PDB entry 8J60 | electron microscopy, 3.39 A resolution | chains B and D of the 4 polymer chains in the assembly

# Chain B
Protein: Polynucleotide 5'-hydroxyl-kinase GRC3
Source organism: Cyberlindnera jadinii
UniProtKB: A0A0H5C3P3 (A0A0H5C3P3_CYBJN); numbering as in UniProt (aligned over 1-610)
Sequence (610 residues; each row starts with the number of its first residue):
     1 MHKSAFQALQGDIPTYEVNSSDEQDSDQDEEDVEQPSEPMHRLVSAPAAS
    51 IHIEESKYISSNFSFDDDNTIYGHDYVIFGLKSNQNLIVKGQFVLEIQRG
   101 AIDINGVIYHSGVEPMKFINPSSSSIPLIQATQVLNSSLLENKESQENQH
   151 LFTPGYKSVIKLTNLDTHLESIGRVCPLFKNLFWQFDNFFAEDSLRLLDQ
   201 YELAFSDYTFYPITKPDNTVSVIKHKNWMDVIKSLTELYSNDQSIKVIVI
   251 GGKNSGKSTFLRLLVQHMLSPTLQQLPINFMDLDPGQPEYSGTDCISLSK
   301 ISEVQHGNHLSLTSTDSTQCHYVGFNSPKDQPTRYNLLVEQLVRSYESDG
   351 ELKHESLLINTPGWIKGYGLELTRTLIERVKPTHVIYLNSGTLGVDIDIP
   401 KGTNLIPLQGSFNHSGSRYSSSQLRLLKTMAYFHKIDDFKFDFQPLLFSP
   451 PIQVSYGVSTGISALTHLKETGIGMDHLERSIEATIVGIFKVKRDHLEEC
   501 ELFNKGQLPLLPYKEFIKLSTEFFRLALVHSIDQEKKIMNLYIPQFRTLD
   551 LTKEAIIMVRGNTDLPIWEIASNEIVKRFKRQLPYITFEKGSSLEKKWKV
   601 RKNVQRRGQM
Unresolved in the structure: 1-59, 133, 144-150, 188-202, 352, 392-393, 412-416, 501, 590-610
Disulfide bonds: Cys-295/Cys-320

# Chain D
Protein: LAS1 protein
Source organism: Cyberlindnera jadinii
UniProtKB: A0A0H5CBH3 (A0A0H5CBH3_CYBJN); residues 1-421 here = UniProt positions 1-421
Sequence (421 residues; numbered 1 to 421; the number before each row is that of its first residue):
     1 MNSHPRLTPWKSSDEVVYLKGLFFPADREQISRDELYRQYEEAISLVEMY
    51 SSRTRVSHILQSTAHLFSALMMLESFEGGLDDTVRLTASMTIIRFVNGLL
   101 DPNQQSQFAIPLHLLAKKIDLPSLFVEFRHSATHDALPSLEMCKTCVDRA
   151 IDWVWDHYWDGVLSIVEPQVETDDLEESLIKELKDLFKQYRRIRRQNITK
   201 LYKFGDSTPEGKEYWTCIAGIKDHADMANFYNVMIERIVSNKLKWEHLRA
   251 LFEPMMNHFIHLKGWDFPLGLIDSMLSKNYEYSKFRGIDDTERAYLNDQE
   301 FKCAQKWIRWLAIEQIDRYDDVLVSKMIDTLGKTNHELNVELLEKLQSRF
   351 SADPVIKDKIQAKLTLIQRLSTDTKTKRMNNLEDIMSDLESLKKRAKVTP
   401 TLHIKSFESHPNWTPKPFGVI
Unresolved in the structure: 1-4, 78, 104-111, 163-421

# Interface between chain B and chain D
Pairs across the interface (39; chain B residue first):
  Glu-470(B) / Glu-48(D)
  Gly-472(B) / Glu-48(D)
  Ile-473(B) / Glu-48(D)  hydrogen bond (backbone-side chain)
  Ile-473(B) / Met-49(D)  hydrophobic
  Gly-474(B) / Ser-45(D)
  His-477(B) / Ser-45(D)  hydrogen bond
  His-477(B) / Leu-46(D)
  His-477(B) / Met-49(D)
  Arg-480(B) / Leu-46(D)
  Arg-480(B) / Met-49(D)
  Arg-480(B) / Tyr-50(D)
  Arg-480(B) / Arg-53(D)  hydrogen bond (backbone-side chain)
  Ser-481(B) / Met-49(D)
  Ser-481(B) / Ser-52(D)
  Ser-481(B) / Arg-53(D)  hydrogen bond (backbone-side chain)
  Glu-483(B) / Lys-11(D)  salt bridge
  Glu-483(B) / Arg-53(D)  hydrogen bond (backbone-side chain)
  Ala-484(B) / Arg-53(D)
  Thr-485(B) / Arg-53(D)
  Arg-560(B) / Ser-52(D)  hydrogen bond (side chain-backbone)
  Arg-560(B) / Arg-53(D)  hydrogen bond (side chain-backbone)
  Ile-567(B) / Pro-5(D)
  Ile-570(B) / Leu-7(D)  hydrophobic
  Ala-571(B) / Pro-5(D)  hydrophobic
  Leu-583(B) / Lys-11(D)
  Leu-583(B) / Ser-12(D)
  Leu-583(B) / Ser-13(D)
  Pro-584(B) / Lys-11(D)
  Tyr-585(B) / Leu-7(D)
  Tyr-585(B) / Thr-8(D)  hydrogen bond (backbone-side chain)
  Tyr-585(B) / Pro-9(D)
  Tyr-585(B) / Trp-10(D)
  Tyr-585(B) / Lys-11(D)
  Tyr-585(B) / Arg-53(D)
  Ile-586(B) / Arg-6(D)
  Ile-586(B) / Leu-7(D)  hydrophobic
  Thr-587(B) / Pro-5(D)
  Thr-587(B) / Arg-6(D)  hydrogen bond (backbone-backbone)
  Thr-587(B) / Thr-8(D)
Interface residues without a listed pair, chain B (23 interface residues in all): Lys-469, Ile-482, Asp-564, Leu-565
Interface residues without a listed pair, chain D (20 interface residues in all): Glu-15, Glu-42, Ser-51, Thr-54

# Overview
23 residues of chain B and 20 residues of chain D are in contact; the contacts include 9 hydrogen bonds and 1
salt bridge. Among the polar pairs are Glu-483(B)/Lys-11(D), Ile-473(B)/Glu-48(D) and His-477(B)/Ser-45(D).
Here chain B is Polynucleotide 5'-hydroxyl-kinase GRC3 and chain D is LAS1 protein, both from Cyberlindnera
jadinii. Entry 8J60 (Structural and mechanistic insight into ribosomal ITS2 RNA processing by nuclease-kinase
machinery) was determined by electron microscopy together with 8J5Y, 7Y16, 7Y17 and 7Y18 from the same study.
